4GXX - chains B and D of the 6 polymer chains in the assembly; structure by X-ray diffraction, 1.80 A resolution.

Chain B (and D):
Protein: Hemagglutinin HA2 chain
Organism: Influenza A virus
Notes: chain D of this document is another copy of the same molecule, construct and numbering; everything in this record applies to it too
UniProtKB: Q9WFX3 (HEMA_I18A0); residues 1-176 here correspond to UniProt positions 345-520 (UniProt number = residue number + 344)
Amino-acid sequence (176 residues; numbered 1 to 176; the number before each row is that of its first residue):
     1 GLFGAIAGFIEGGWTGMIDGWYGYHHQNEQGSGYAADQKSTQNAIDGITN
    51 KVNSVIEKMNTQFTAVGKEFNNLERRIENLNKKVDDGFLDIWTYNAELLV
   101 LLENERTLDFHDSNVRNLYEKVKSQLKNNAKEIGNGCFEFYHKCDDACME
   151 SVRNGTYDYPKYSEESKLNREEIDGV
Disordered / not traced: 171-176
Cystine bridges: C144-C148
UniProt features mapped onto this chain:
  - glycosylation: N154 (N-linked (GlcNAc...) asparagine)

Interface between chain B and chain D:
Contacting residue pairs (40; chain B residue first):
  G1(B) with N117(D), hydrogen bond (backbone-side chain)
  L2(B) with F3(D); S113(D), hydrogen bond (backbone-side chain); N117(D)
  F3(B) with F3(D), hydrophobic
  G4(B) with N117(D)
  R76(B) with K68(D); E69(D), hydrogen bond (side chain-backbone); F70(D); E74(D), salt bridge
  I77(B) with I77(D), hydrophobic
  N79(B) with K68(D)
  L80(B) with K68(D); N81(D)
  K83(B) with N81(D), hydrogen bond; D85(D), salt bridge; F88(D)
  V84(B) with V84(D), hydrophobic; F88(D)
  G87(B) with F88(D)
  F88(B) with F88(D), hydrophobic
  D90(B) with N60(D)
  I91(B) with F88(D), hydrophobic; I91(D), hydrophobic; W92(D)
  Y94(B) with K58(D); M59(D), hydrophobic; W92(D), hydrophobic; N95(D); L99(D)
  E97(B) with K58(D), salt bridge
  L98(B) with L99(D), hydrophobic
  L101(B) with K58(D)
  L102(B) with E103(D)
  E105(B) with R106(D)
  R106(B) with R106(D)
  D109(B) with R106(D), salt bridge
  R116(B) with R116(D); E120(D), salt bridge
  I133(B) with K127(D)
Also at the interface, not in a pair above, chain B (25 interface residues in all): N95
Also at the interface, not in a pair above, chain D (27 interface residues in all): S54, L80, F110

In short:
25 residues of chain B face 27 of chain D across their interface, with 4 hydrogen bonds and 5 salt bridges.
Among the polar pairs are R76(B)-E74(D), K83(B)-D85(D) and E97(B)-K58(D).
Chain B and chain D are both Hemagglutinin HA2 chain (Influenza A virus); the structure, Crystal structure of
the "avianized" 1918 influenza virus hemagglutinin, was determined by X-ray diffraction, deposited together
with 4GXU and 4GXV.
